3HP5 - chain A; structure by X-ray diffraction, 2.30 A resolution.

== Chain A ==
Protein: Mitogen-activated protein kinase 14
Organism: Homo sapiens
Notes: EC 2.7.11.24
UniProt: Q16539 (MK14_HUMAN); numbering as in UniProt (aligned over 1-360)
Amino-acid sequence (360 residues; row label = number of the first residue in the row):
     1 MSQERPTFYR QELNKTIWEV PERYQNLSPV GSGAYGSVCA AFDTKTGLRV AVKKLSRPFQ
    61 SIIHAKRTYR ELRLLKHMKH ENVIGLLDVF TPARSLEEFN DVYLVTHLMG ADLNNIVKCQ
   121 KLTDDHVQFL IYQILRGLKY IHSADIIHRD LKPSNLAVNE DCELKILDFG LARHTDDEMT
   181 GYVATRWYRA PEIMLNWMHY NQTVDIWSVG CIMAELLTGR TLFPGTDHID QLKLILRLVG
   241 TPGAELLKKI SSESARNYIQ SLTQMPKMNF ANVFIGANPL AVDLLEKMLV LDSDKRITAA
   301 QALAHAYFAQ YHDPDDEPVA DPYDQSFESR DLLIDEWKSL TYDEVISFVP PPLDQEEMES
Unresolved in the structure: 1-5, 31-35, 171-182, 353-360
Residues lining bound ligands:
  - 52P (5-(2,6-dichlorophenyl)-2-[(2,4-difluorophenyl)sulfanyl]-6H-pyrimido[1,6-b]pyridazin-6-one): Val-30, Val-38, Ala-51, Val-52, Lys-53, Leu-75, Ile-84, Gly-85, Leu-86, Leu-104, Val-105, Thr-106, His-107, Leu-108, Met-109, Gly-110, Ala-111, Asp-112, Asn-115, Ser-154, Ala-157, Leu-167
  - I46 (2-fluoro-4-[4-(4-fluorophenyl)-1H-pyrazol-3-yl]pyridine), molecule 1: Glu-22, Arg-23, Gln-25, Thr-44
  - I46, molecule 2: Pro-191, Glu-192, Leu-195, Trp-197, Leu-232, Leu-236, Pro-242, Leu-246, Lys-249, Ile-250, Ile-259, Leu-291, Asp-292, Ser-293, Arg-296
UniProt features mapped onto this chain:
  - motif: Thr-180 to Tyr-182 (TXY)
  - active site: Asp-168 (Proton acceptor)
  - binding site (ATP): Val-30 to Val-38, Lys-53
  - modified residue: Ser-2 (N-acetylserine), Thr-16 (Phosphothreonine), Lys-53 (N6-acetyllysine), Lys-152 (N6-acetyllysine), Thr-180 (Phosphothreonine), Tyr-182 (Phosphotyrosine), Thr-263 (Phosphothreonine), Tyr-323 (Phosphotyrosine)
  - natural variant: Ala-51 (A51V: In a gastric adenocarcinoma sample), Pro-322 (P322R: In a lung adenocarcinoma sample)
  - mutagenesis: Ala-34 (A34V: Lowered kinase activity), Lys-53 (K53R: Loss of kinase activity), Lys-54 (K54R: Impairs MAP2K6/MKK6-dependent autophosphorylation), Tyr-69 (Y69H: Lowered kinase activity), Asp-168 (D168A: Loss of kinase activity), Thr-175 (T175A: No effect on either the kinase activity or tyrosine phosphorylation), Asp-176 (D176A: Emulation of the active state. Increase in activity; when associated with S-327 or L-327), Asp-177 (D177A: Loss of kinase activity), Thr-180 (T180E: Loss of kinase activity), Tyr-182 (Y182F: Loss of kinase activity), Ala-320 (A320T: Lowered kinase activity), Phe-327 (F327L: Emulation of the active state. Increase in activity; when associated with A-176; F327S: Emulation of the active state. Increase in activity; when associated with A-176), 1 further mutagenesis entry in UniProt

== Overview ==
Chain A binds compound 52P and compound I46. Curated annotation (UniProt) lists active-site residue Asp-168,
10 ATP-binding residues and 13 mutagenesis sites.
Chain A is Mitogen-activated protein kinase 14 (Homo sapiens); the structure, Crystal Structure of Human
p38alpha complexed with a pyrimidopyridazinone compound, was determined by X-ray diffraction, deposited
together with 3HP2.
